8WT6 - chains B and H of the 10 polymer chains in the assembly; structure by electron microscopy, 2.50 A resolution.

[Chain B]
Protein: IS621 transposase
From: Escherichia coli
UniProt: A0A0E0Y1P1 (A0A0E0Y1P1_ECO1C); residues 1-326 here = UniProt positions 1-326
Amino-acid sequence (328 residues; numbered -1 to 326; the number before each row is that of its first residue; numbers below 1 keep their minus sign (Gly-1 is residue -1)):
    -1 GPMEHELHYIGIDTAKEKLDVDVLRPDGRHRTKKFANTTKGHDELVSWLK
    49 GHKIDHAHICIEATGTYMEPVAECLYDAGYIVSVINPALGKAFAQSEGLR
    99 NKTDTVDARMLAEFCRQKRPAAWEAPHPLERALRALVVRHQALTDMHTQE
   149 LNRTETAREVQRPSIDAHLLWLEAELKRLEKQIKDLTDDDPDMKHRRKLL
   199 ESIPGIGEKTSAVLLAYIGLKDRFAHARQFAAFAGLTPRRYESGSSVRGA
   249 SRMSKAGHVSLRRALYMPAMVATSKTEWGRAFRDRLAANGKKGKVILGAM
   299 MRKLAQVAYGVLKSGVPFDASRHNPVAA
Not modelled in the structure: -1 to 3, 322-326
Differences from the reference sequence: expression tag (-1 to 0)
From the paper describing this entry:
  - catalytic residues: Asp11, Glu60, Asp102, Asp105, Ser241
  - binding site for target DNA: Gly63, Ser241, Tyr264, Met265, Met268
  - binding site for donor DNA: Gly63, Ser241, Tyr264, Met265, Met268
  - mutagenesis - D11A/E60A/D102A/D105A, S241A: abolished catalytic activity
  - binding site for bridge RNA: Ala61
  - binding site for bridge RNA: Arg27, His28, Thr30, Ala61
  - binding site for target DNA (chain H): Asn84
  - binding site for donor DNA: Asn84
  - conformationally variable residues (loop rearrangement, side-chain flip): Asp102, Asp105

[Chain H]
Molecule: target DNA
Sequence (38 nucleotides; row label = number of the first residue in the row):
     1 CGAGCTCATCTGTAGGCCTGATGGTGGTATTACCCGGC
Not modelled in the structure: 1-2, 30-38

[Chain B / chain H interface]
Contacting residue pairs (31):
  Ala13(B) with DT19(H), phosphate contact
  Lys14(B) with DC18(H), phosphate contact; DT19(H), hydrogen bond to the phosphate; DG20(H), salt bridge to the phosphate
  Ala61(B) with DG16(H), hydrogen bond to the base
  Thr62(B) with DC17(H), base contact; DC18(H), sugar contact
  Tyr65(B) with DT19(H), sugar contact
  Asn84(B) with DG15(H), hydrogen bond to the base
  Pro85(B) with DG16(H), base contact; DC17(H), sugar contact
  Ala86(B) with DG15(H), base contact; DG16(H), sugar contact
  Lys89(B) with DG16(H), sugar contact
  Arg250(B) with DT13(H), hydrogen bond to the base
  Ser252(B) with DA14(H), sugar contact
  Lys253(B) with DA14(H), salt bridge to the phosphate
  Ala254(B) with DA14(H), base contact
  Gly255(B) with DA14(H), base contact
  Arg260(B) with DA14(H), base contact
  Tyr264(B) with DT9(H), hydrogen bond to the base
  Met265(B) with DA8(H), base contact
  Met268(B) with DA8(H), sugar contact; DT9(H), base contact
  Val269(B) with DA8(H), base contact
  Ser272(B) with DA8(H), sugar contact
  Gly291(B) with DT9(H), phosphate contact; DC10(H), hydrogen bond to the phosphate
  Lys292(B) with DT9(H), phosphate contact; DC10(H), phosphate contact
  Leu295(B) with DT9(H), sugar contact
Also at the interface, not in a pair above, chain B (28 interface residues in all): Asp11, Thr12, Glu60, Val257, Lys290

[Overview]
Chain B and chain H form an interface of 28 and 11 residues respectively; the contacts include 6 hydrogen
bonds and 2 salt bridges. Polar pairs include Ala61(B)-DG16(H), Asn84(B)-DG15(H) and Arg250(B)-DT13(H). The
paper reports catalytic residues Asp11(B), Glu60(B) and Asp102(B) among others; D11A/E60A/D102A/D105A and
S241A of chain B abolish catalytic activity.
Here chain B is IS621 transposase (Escherichia coli) and chain H is target DNA. Entry 8WT6 (Cryo-EM structure
of the IS621 recombinase in complex with bridge RNA, donor DNA, and target DNA ...) was determined by electron
microscopy (same publication as 8WT7, 8WT8 and 8WT9).
